Entry 2CHV (X-ray diffraction, 4.00 A resolution); this record covers chains B and C of the 6 polymer chains in the assembly.

[Chain B (and C)]
Protein: Replication factor C small subunit
Source organism: Archaeoglobus fulgidus
Notes: chain C of this document is another copy of the same molecule, construct and numbering; everything in this record applies to it too
UniProtKB: O28219 (RFCS_ARCFU); residues 1-319 here = UniProt positions 1-319
Chain sequence (319 residues; row label = number of the first residue in the row):
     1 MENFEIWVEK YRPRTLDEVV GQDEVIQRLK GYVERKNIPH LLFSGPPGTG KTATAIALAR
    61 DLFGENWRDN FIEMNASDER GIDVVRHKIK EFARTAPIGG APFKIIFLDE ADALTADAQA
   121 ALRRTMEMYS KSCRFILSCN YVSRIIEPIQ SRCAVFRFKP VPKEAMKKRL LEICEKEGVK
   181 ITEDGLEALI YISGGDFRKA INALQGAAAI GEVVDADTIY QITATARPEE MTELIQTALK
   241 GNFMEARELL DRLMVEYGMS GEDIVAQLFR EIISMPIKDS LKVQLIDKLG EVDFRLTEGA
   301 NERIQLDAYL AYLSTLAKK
Unresolved in the structure: 1-5
Swiss-Prot annotation at these positions:
  - binding site (ATP): Gly-45 to Thr-52
Reported in the primary citation:
  - mutagenesis - R152A: decreased catalytic activity
  - catalytic residues: Arg-152

[How chain B and chain C interact]
Contacting residue pairs (32; chain B residue first):
  Ile-6(B) with Ser-151(C)
  Asn-202(B) with Glu-147(C), hydrogen bond; Ser-151(C)
  Ile-210(B) with Arg-28(C)
  Gln-221(B) with Glu-24(C); Arg-157(C), hydrogen bond (backbone-side chain)
  Ile-222(B) with Arg-157(C), hydrogen bond (backbone-side chain)
  Thr-223(B) with Arg-157(C), hydrogen bond (backbone-side chain)
  Ala-224(B) with Arg-157(C)
  Phe-243(B) with Ile-277(C); Asp-279(C); Lys-282(C)
  Met-244(B) with Met-275(C); Pro-276(C), hydrophobic; Lys-282(C)
  Arg-247(B) with Ile-273(C)
  Val-255(B) with Pro-160(C)
  Glu-256(B) with Lys-159(C)
  Tyr-257(B) with Arg-157(C), hydrogen bond (backbone-side chain)
  Gly-258(B) with Tyr-141(C)
  Ser-260(B) with Ser-143(C)
  Asp-263(B) with Ser-143(C), hydrogen bond
  Asn-301(B) with Phe-269(C)
  Ile-304(B) with Phe-269(C), hydrophobic; Ile-286(C), hydrophobic
  Asp-307(B) with Asp-279(C)
  Ala-308(B) with Val-283(C), hydrophobic
  Leu-310(B) with Asp-279(C)
  Ala-311(B) with Asp-279(C), hydrogen bond (backbone-side chain); Ser-280(C)
  Ser-314(B) with Asp-279(C), hydrogen bond
  Thr-315(B) with Ser-280(C)
Interface residues without a listed pair, chain B (29 interface residues in all): Asp-78, Met-259, Glu-302, Arg-303, Tyr-312
Interface residues without a listed pair, chain C (22 interface residues in all): Asp-117, Arg-144, Arg-270

[Summary]
Chain B and chain C form an interface of 29 and 22 residues respectively; the contacts include 8 hydrogen
bonds. Polar pairs include Asn-202(B)/Glu-147(C), Gln-221(B)/Arg-157(C) and Ile-222(B)/Arg-157(C). From
UniProt: 8 ATP-binding residues on chain B. From the paper: the catalytic residue Arg-152(B); R152A of chain B
reduces catalytic activity.
Chain B and chain C are both Replication factor C small subunit (Archaeoglobus fulgidus); the structure,
Replication Factor C ADPNP complex, was determined by X-ray diffraction (same publication as 2CHG and 2CHQ).
